5WSH - chains A and B of the 3 polymer chains in the assembly; structure by X-ray diffraction, 2.00 A resolution.

Chain A:
Protein: HLA class I histocompatibility antigen, A-2 alpha chain
Source organism: Homo sapiens
UniProt: P01892 (1A02_HUMAN); residues 1-275 here correspond to UniProt positions 25-299 (UniProt number = residue number + 24)
Amino-acid sequence (275 residues; each row starts with the number of its first residue):
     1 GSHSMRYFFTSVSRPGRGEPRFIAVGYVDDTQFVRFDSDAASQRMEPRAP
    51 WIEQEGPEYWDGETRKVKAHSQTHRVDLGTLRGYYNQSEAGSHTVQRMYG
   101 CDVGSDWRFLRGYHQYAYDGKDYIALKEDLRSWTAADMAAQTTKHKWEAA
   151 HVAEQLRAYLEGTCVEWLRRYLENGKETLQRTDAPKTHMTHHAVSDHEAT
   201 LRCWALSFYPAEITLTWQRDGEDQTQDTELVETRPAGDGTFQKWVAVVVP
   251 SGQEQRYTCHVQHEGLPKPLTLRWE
Disulfides: Cys101-Cys164, Cys203-Cys259
Construct notes: engineered mutation Val245 (Ala269 in P01892)

Chain B:
Protein: Beta-2-microglobulin
Source organism: Homo sapiens
UniProt: P61769 (B2MG_HUMAN); residues 1-99 here correspond to UniProt positions 21-119 (UniProt number = residue number + 20)
Amino-acid sequence (100 residues; each row starts with the number of its first residue; numbering starts at 0):
     0 MIQRTPKIQVYSRHPAENGKSNFLNCYVSGFHPSDIEVDLLKNGERIEKV
    50 EHSDLSFSKDWSFYLLYYTEFTPTEKDEYACRVNHVTLSQPKIVKWDRDM
Disulfides: Cys25-Cys80
Construct notes: initiating methionine (0)

Interface between chain A and chain B:
Pairs across the interface (58):
  Arg6(A) with Lys58(B)
  Phe8(A) with Ser55(B); Phe56(B)
  Phe9(A) with Phe56(B)
  Thr10(A) with Leu54(B); Phe56(B); Phe62(B)
  Val12(A) with Ser33(B)
  Ile23(A) with Leu54(B), hydrophobic
  Val25(A) with Asp53(B); Leu54(B); Ser55(B)
  Tyr27(A) with Ser55(B), hydrogen bond; Tyr63(B), hydrogen bond
  Gln32(A) with Asp53(B), hydrogen bond
  Arg35(A) with Asp53(B), salt bridge
  Arg48(A) with Asp53(B), salt bridge
  His93(A) with Met0(B)
  Gln96(A) with His31(B), hydrogen bond; Phe56(B); Trp60(B), hydrogen bond (side chain-backbone); Phe62(B)
  Arg97(A) with Phe56(B)
  Met98(A) with Lys58(B)
  Gln115(A) with Lys58(B), hydrogen bond (side chain-backbone); Trp60(B)
  Tyr116(A) with Trp60(B)
  Ala117(A) with Trp60(B)
  Asp119(A) with Met0(B); Ile1(B); His31(B)
  Gly120(A) with Ile1(B); Arg3(B); His31(B); Trp60(B)
  Lys121(A) with Ile1(B)
  Asp122(A) with Trp60(B), hydrogen bond
  His192(A) with Asp98(B), salt bridge
  Arg202(A) with Met99(B)
  Trp204(A) with Asp98(B)
  Val231(A) with Gln8(B)
  Glu232(A) with Gln8(B), hydrogen bond (backbone-side chain)
  Arg234(A) with Gln8(B), hydrogen bond; Tyr10(B); Tyr26(B)
  Pro235(A) with Tyr10(B), hydrogen bond (backbone-side chain); Asn24(B); Tyr26(B); Leu65(B), hydrophobic
  Ala236(A) with Arg12(B), hydrogen bond (backbone-side chain); Asn24(B), hydrogen bond (backbone-side chain)
  Gly237(A) with Arg12(B), hydrogen bond (backbone-side chain); Leu65(B)
  Asp238(A) with Arg12(B)
  Gln242(A) with Tyr10(B); Ser11(B); Arg12(B), hydrogen bond (side chain-backbone)
  Trp244(A) with Met99(B)
Interface residues without a listed pair, chain A (39 interface residues in all): Gln87, Ser92, Thr94, Leu206, Thr233
Interface residues without a listed pair, chain B (24 interface residues in all): His13, Pro14

Overview:
Chain A and chain B form an interface of 39 and 24 residues respectively; the contacts include 14 hydrogen
bonds and 3 salt bridges. Polar contacts include Arg35(A)-Asp53(B), Arg48(A)-Asp53(B) and His192(A)-Asp98(B).
Chain A is HLA class I histocompatibility antigen, A-2 alpha chain and chain B is Beta-2-microglobulin, both
from Homo sapiens; the structure, Structure of HLA-A2 P130, was determined by X-ray diffraction together with
5E00 from the same study.
